6HIT - chains A and B of the 4 polymer chains in the assembly; structure by X-ray diffraction, 2.50 A resolution.

[Chain A]
Protein: Hemoglobin alpha 2 chain
Organism: Gadus morhua
UniProtKB: B3F9D9 (B3F9D9_GADMO); residue numbers follow UniProt; this construct covers 2-143
Sequence (143 residues; row label = number of the first residue in the row):
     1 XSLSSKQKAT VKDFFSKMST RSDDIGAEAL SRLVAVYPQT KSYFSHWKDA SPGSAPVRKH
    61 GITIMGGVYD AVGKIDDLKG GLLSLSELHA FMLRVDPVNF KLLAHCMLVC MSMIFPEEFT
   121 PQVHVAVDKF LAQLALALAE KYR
Modified positions: ACE (acetyl group) at position 1
Construct notes: acetylation (1)
Bound ions: heme Fe near H89 (its only coordinating residue here)
Residues lining bound ligands: heme (HEM): L33, T40, Y43, F44, H46, W47, H60, T63, I64, G67, V68, L85, L88, H89, L93, V95, N99, F100, L103, M107, L134, L138
Reported in the primary citation:
  - heme coordination: H89
  - binding site for heme: H60

[Chain B]
Protein: Hemoglobin beta 4 chain
Organism: Gadus morhua
UniProtKB: B3F9D7 (B3F9D7_GADMO); residue numbers follow UniProt; this construct covers 2-146
Sequence (145 residues; each row starts with the number of its first residue):
     2 VEWTDSERAI ITSIFSNLDY EEIGRKSLCR CLIVYPWTQR YFGAFGNLYN AETILANPLI
    62 AAHGTKILHG LDRALKNMDD IKNTYAELSL LHSDKLHVDP DNFRLLADCL TVVIAAKMGS
   122 AFTVDTQVAW QKFLSVVVSA LGRQY
Construct notes: conflict A45 (Gly in B3F9D7), A57 (Cys in B3F9D7), S121 (Pro in B3F9D7)
Bound ions: heme Fe near H93 (its only coordinating residue here)
Residues lining bound ligands: heme (HEM): T39, Y42, F43, F46, H64, K67, I68, G71, L72, L89, L92, H93, L97, V99, N103, F104, L107, V138, L142
Reported in the primary citation:
  - heme coordination: H93
  - binding site for heme: H64

[Interface between chain A and chain B]
Contacting residue pairs (33):
  R32(A) - F123(B)  hydrogen bond (side chain-backbone)
  R32(A) - T124(B)  hydrogen bond (side chain-backbone)
  R32(A) - V125(B)
  R32(A) - Q128(B)  hydrogen bond
  A35(A) - V125(B)  hydrophobic
  A35(A) - V129(B)
  V36(A) - Q128(B)
  V36(A) - V129(B)
  V36(A) - Q132(B)
  Y37(A) - Q132(B)  hydrogen bond
  K101(A) - R105(B)
  H105(A) - D109(B)  salt bridge
  C106(A) - Q128(B)
  V109(A) - T112(B)
  V109(A) - A116(B)  hydrophobic
  S112(A) - V113(B)  hydrogen bond (side chain-backbone)
  S112(A) - A116(B)
  S112(A) - A117(B)  hydrogen bond (side chain-backbone)
  M113(A) - A116(B)
  M113(A) - G120(B)
  M113(A) - F123(B)
  P116(A) - A117(B)  hydrophobic
  F119(A) - R31(B)  hydrogen bond (backbone-side chain)
  T120(A) - R31(B)  hydrogen bond (backbone-side chain)
  P121(A) - R31(B)
  P121(A) - I34(B)  hydrophobic
  P121(A) - V35(B)
  Q122(A) - A52(B)
  Q122(A) - L56(B)
  H124(A) - R31(B)  hydrogen bond
  H124(A) - V35(B)
  V125(A) - I34(B)  hydrophobic
  D128(A) - Y36(B)
Interface residues without a listed pair, chain A (19 interface residues in all): L108
Interface residues without a listed pair, chain B (20 interface residues in all): C110

[Summary]
The interface between chain A and chain B involves 19 residues on one side and 20 on the other, with 9
hydrogen bonds and 1 salt bridge. Among the polar pairs are H105(A)-D109(B), R32(A)-F123(B) and
R32(A)-T124(B). From the paper: a binding site for heme at H60(A) and H64(B); heme coordination by H89(A) and
H93(B).
Here chain A is Hemoglobin alpha 2 chain and chain B is Hemoglobin beta 4 chain, both from Gadus morhua. Entry
6HIT (The crystal structure of haemoglobin from Atlantic cod) was determined by X-ray diffraction.
